8EYG - chains A and C of the 5 polymer chains in the assembly; structure by electron microscopy, 3.73 A resolution.

# Chain A (and C)
Molecule: Spike glycoprotein
From: Severe acute respiratory syndrome coronavirus 2
Notes: chain C of this document is another copy of the same molecule, construct and numbering; everything in this record applies to it too
Reference sequence: P0DTC2 (SPIKE_SARS2); residues 14-1149 here = UniProt positions 14-1149
Amino-acid sequence (1136 residues; numbered 14 to 1149; the number before each row is that of its first residue):
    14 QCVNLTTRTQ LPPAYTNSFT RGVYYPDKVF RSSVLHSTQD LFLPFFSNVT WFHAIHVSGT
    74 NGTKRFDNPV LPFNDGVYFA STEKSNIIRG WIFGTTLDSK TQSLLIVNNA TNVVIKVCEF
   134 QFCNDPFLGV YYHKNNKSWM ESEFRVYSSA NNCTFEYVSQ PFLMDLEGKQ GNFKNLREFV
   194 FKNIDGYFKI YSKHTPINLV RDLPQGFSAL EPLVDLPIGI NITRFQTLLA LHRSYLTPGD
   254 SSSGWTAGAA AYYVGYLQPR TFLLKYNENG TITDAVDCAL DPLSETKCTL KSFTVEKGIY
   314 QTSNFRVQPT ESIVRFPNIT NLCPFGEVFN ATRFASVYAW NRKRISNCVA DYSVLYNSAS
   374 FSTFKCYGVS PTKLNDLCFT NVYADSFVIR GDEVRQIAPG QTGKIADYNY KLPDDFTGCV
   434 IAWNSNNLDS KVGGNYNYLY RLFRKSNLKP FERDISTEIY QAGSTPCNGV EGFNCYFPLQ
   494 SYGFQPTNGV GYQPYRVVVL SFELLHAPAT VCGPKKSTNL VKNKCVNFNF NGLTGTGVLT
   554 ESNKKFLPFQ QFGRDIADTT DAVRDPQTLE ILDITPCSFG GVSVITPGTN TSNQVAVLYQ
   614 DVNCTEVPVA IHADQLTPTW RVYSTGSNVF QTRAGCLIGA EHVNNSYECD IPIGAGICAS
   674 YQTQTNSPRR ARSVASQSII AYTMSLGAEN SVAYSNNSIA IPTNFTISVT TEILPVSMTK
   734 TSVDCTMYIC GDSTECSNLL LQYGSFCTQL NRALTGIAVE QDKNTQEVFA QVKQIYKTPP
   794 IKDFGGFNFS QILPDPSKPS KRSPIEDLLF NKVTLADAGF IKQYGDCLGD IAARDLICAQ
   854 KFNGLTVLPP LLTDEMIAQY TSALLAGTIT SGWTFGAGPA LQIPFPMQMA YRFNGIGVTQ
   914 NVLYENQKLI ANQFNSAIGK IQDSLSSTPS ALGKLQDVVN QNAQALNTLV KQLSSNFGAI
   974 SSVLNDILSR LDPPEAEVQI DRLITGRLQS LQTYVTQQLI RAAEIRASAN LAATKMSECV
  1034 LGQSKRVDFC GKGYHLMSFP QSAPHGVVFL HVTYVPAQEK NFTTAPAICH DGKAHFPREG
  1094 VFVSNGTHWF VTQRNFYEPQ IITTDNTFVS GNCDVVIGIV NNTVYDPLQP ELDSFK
Unresolved in the structure: 71-75, 618-640, 677-688, 828-848, 941-943, 1147-1149 (chain C: 71-75, 618-640, 677-688, 828-850, 941-943, 1147-1149)
Disulfide bonds: Cys-538/Cys-590, Cys-617/Cys-649, Cys-662/Cys-671, Cys-738/Cys-760, Cys-743/Cys-749, Cys-1032/Cys-1043, Cys-1082/Cys-1126
Glycans and other covalent adducts: N-acetylglucosamine (NAG) linked to Asn-282, Asn-331, Asn-343, Asn-603, Asn-616, Asn-657, Asn-709, Asn-717, Asn-1098, Asn-1134
Sequence notes: conflict Pro-817 (Phe in P0DTC2), Pro-892 (Ala in P0DTC2), Pro-899 (Ala in P0DTC2), Pro-942 (Ala in P0DTC2), Pro-986 (Lys in P0DTC2), Pro-987 (Val in P0DTC2)
UniProt features mapped onto this chain:
  - region: Asn-280 to Cys-301 (Putative superantigen), Arg-403 to Asp-405 (Integrin-binding motif), Asn-448 to Phe-456 (Immunodominant HLA epitope recognized by the CD8+), Pro-681 to Ala-684 (Putative superantigen), Ser-816 to Tyr-837 (Fusion peptide 1), Lys-835 to Phe-855 (Fusion peptide 2)
  - site (Cleavage): Arg-685, Ser-686, Arg-815, Ser-816
  - glycosylation: Asn-17 (N-linked (GlcNAc...) (complex) asparagine), Asn-61 (N-linked (GlcNAc...) (hybrid) asparagine), Asn-74 (N-linked (GlcNAc...) (complex) asparagine), Asn-122 (N-linked (GlcNAc...) (hybrid) asparagine), Asn-149 (N-linked (GlcNAc...) (complex) asparagine), Asn-165 (N-linked (GlcNAc...) (complex) asparagine), Asn-234 (N-linked (GlcNAc...) (high mannose) asparagine), Asn-282 (N-linked (GlcNAc...) (complex) asparagine), Thr-323 (O-linked (GalNAc) threonine), Ser-325 (O-linked (HexNAc...) serine), Asn-331 (N-linked (GlcNAc...) (complex) asparagine), Asn-343 (N-linked (GlcNAc...) (complex) asparagine), Asn-603 (N-linked (GlcNAc...) (hybrid) asparagine), Asn-616 (N-linked (GlcNAc...) (complex) asparagine), Asn-657 (N-linked (GlcNAc...) (complex) asparagine), Thr-676 (O-linked (GlcNAc...) threonine), Thr-678 (O-linked (GlcNAc...) threonine), Asn-709 (N-linked (GlcNAc...) (high mannose) asparagine), Asn-717 (N-linked (GlcNAc...) (hybrid) asparagine), Asn-801 (N-linked (GlcNAc...) (hybrid) asparagine) and 3 more in UniProt
  - natural variant: Leu-18 (L18F: In strain: Beta/B.1.351, Gamma/P.1 and 1 more), Thr-19 (T19I: In strain: Omicron/BQ.1.1, Omicron/XBB.1.5 and 1 more; T19R: In strain: Delta/B.1.617.2, Omicron/BA.2 and 4 more), Thr-20 (T20N: In strain: Gamma/P.1), Leu-24 to Ala-27 (sequence variant, change not given here; In strain: Omicron/BA.2, Omicron/BA.2.12.1 and 6 more), Pro-26 (P26S: In strain: Gamma/P.1), Gln-52 (Q52H: In strain: Omicron/EG.5.1), Ala-67 (A67V: In strain: Eta/B.1.525, Omicron/BA.1), His-69 to Val-70 (deletion: In strain: Alpha/B.1.1.7, Eta/B.1.525 and 5 more), Gly-75 (G75V: In strain: Lambda/C.37), Thr-76 (T76I: In strain: Lambda/C.37), Asp-80 (D80A: In strain: Beta/B.1.351), Val-83 (V83A: In strain: Omicron/XBB.1.5, Omicron/EG.5.1), 79 further natural variant entries in UniProt
  - mutagenesis: His-69 to Val-70 (Increased incorporation of cleaved spike into virions), Asn-121 (N121Q: Partial loss of biliverdin affinity), Arg-190 (R190K: Partial loss of biliverdin affinity), Asn-234 (N234Q: Increased resistance to neutralizing antibodies), Asn-331 (N331Q: Reduced viral infectivity), Asn-343 (N343Q: Reduced viral infectivity), Leu-452 (L452R: Increased resistance to neutralizing antibodies. Decreases HLA binding to NF9 epitope. Increased binding affinity to human ACE2), Tyr-453 (Y453F: Decreased HLA binding to NF9 epitope. Increased binding affinity to human ACE2), Ala-475 (A475V: Increased resistance to neutralizing antibodies), Val-483 (V483A: Increased resistance to neutralizing antibodies), Glu-484 (E484D: Increased replication in human TMEM106B overexpressing cells), Phe-490 (F490L: Increased resistance to neutralizing antibodies and human covalescent sera neutralization), 14 further mutagenesis entries in UniProt

# Interface between chain A and chain C
Residue-residue contacts (124):
  Tyr-38(A) with Phe-562(C), hydrophobic; Gln-563(C)
  Asp-40(A) with Gln-563(C), hydrogen bond (backbone-side chain)
  Lys-41(A) with Phe-562(C); Gln-563(C)
  Val-42(A) with Gln-563(C), hydrogen bond (backbone-side chain)
  Phe-43(A) with Phe-559(C), hydrophobic; Leu-560(C), hydrophobic; Gln-563(C); Gln-564(C); Phe-565(C)
  Arg-44(A) with Arg-567(C)
  Ser-45(A) with Arg-567(C), hydrogen bond (backbone-backbone); Asp-568(C)
  Ser-46(A) with Asp-568(C)
  Val-47(A) with Arg-567(C); Asp-568(C); Ile-569(C)
  Thr-167(A) with Arg-357(C), hydrogen bond (backbone-side chain)
  Asp-228(A) with His-519(C)
  Pro-230(A) with His-519(C)
  Glu-281(A) with Phe-559(C)
  Asn-282(A) with Phe-559(C); Leu-560(C)
  Asp-737(A) with Asn-317(C), hydrogen bond; Arg-319(C), salt bridge
  Met-740(A) with Arg-319(C)
  Asp-745(A) with Arg-319(C), salt bridge
  Gln-755(A) with Ser-968(C); Asn-969(C); Phe-970(C), hydrogen bond (backbone-backbone); Gly-971(C)
  Tyr-756(A) with Phe-970(C)
  Gly-757(A) with Gln-965(C); Ser-968(C)
  Ser-758(A) with Gln-965(C), hydrogen bond
  Gln-762(A) with Thr-961(C); Gln-1010(C), hydrogen bond
  Arg-765(A) with Gln-957(C), hydrogen bond
  Gln-784(A) with Lys-1045(C)
  Gln-787(A) with Ala-701(C); Asn-703(C), hydrogen bond
  Ile-788(A) with Leu-699(C), hydrophobic; Ala-701(C), hydrogen bond (backbone-backbone); Glu-702(C); Asn-703(C), hydrogen bond (backbone-backbone)
  Tyr-789(A) with Asn-703(C)
  Lys-790(A) with Glu-702(C)
  Pro-792(A) with Tyr-707(C), hydrophobic
  Asp-796(A) with Tyr-707(C)
  Phe-797(A) with Tyr-707(C)
  Leu-849(A) with Ile-569(C)
  Lys-854(A) with Thr-572(C)
  Phe-855(A) with Cys-590(C); Ser-591(C)
  Asn-856(A) with Asp-571(C), hydrogen bond
  Thr-859(A) with Asp-614(C)
  Leu-861(A) with Gln-613(C)
  Pro-862(A) with Ala-647(C), hydrophobic
  Pro-863(A) with Gly-667(C); Ala-668(C), hydrogen bond (backbone-backbone)
  Leu-864(A) with Pro-665(C), hydrophobic; Gly-669(C), hydrogen bond (backbone-backbone); Met-697(C), hydrophobic
  Leu-865(A) with Met-697(C), hydrophobic
  Thr-866(A) with Ala-668(C); Gly-669(C)
  Met-869(A) with Gly-669(C); Met-697(C); Leu-699(C), hydrophobic
  Tyr-873(A) with Leu-699(C)
  Thr-883(A) with Val-705(C); Tyr-707(C)
  Trp-886(A) with Tyr-1047(C)
  Gly-889(A) with Lys-1045(C)
  Ala-890(A) with Gly-1046(C); Tyr-1047(C), hydrophobic; Pro-1069(C)
  Pro-892(A) with Pro-1069(C); Glu-1072(C)
  Leu-894(A) with Ala-713(C); Pro-715(C), hydrophobic; Glu-1072(C)
  Gln-895(A) with Val-705(C); Ala-706(C), hydrogen bond (side chain-backbone); Ser-711(C), hydrogen bond; Ile-712(C); Ala-713(C), hydrogen bond (backbone-backbone); Asn-1074(C)
  Ile-896(A) with Tyr-707(C); Ser-711(C); Ile-712(C), hydrophobic
  Pro-897(A) with Tyr-707(C), hydrophobic; Ser-708(C); Asn-709(C); Ser-711(C)
  Phe-898(A) with Tyr-707(C), hydrogen bond (backbone-side chain)
  Met-900(A) with Thr-1077(C), hydrogen bond; Val-1094(C), hydrophobic
  Tyr-904(A) with Val-1094(C); Arg-1107(C)
  Gln-913(A) with Pro-1090(C), hydrogen bond (side chain-backbone)
  Asn-914(A) with Ser-1123(C), hydrogen bond
  Tyr-917(A) with Pro-1079(C), hydrophobic; Phe-1089(C), hydrophobic; Val-1129(C), hydrophobic
  Glu-918(A) with Ser-1123(C), hydrogen bond
  Gln-920(A) with Ile-1130(C)
  Asp-979(A) with Thr-547(C)
  Asp-994(A) with Arg-995(C), salt bridge
  Gln-1005(A) with Gln-1002(C); Thr-1006(C), hydrogen bond
  Thr-1009(A) with Thr-1009(C)
  Ile-1013(A) with Ile-1013(C), hydrophobic
  Arg-1019(A) with Glu-1017(C), salt bridge
  Thr-1027(A) with Arg-1039(C)
  Ser-1030(A) with Val-1040(C); Asp-1041(C)
  Glu-1031(A) with Arg-1039(C), salt bridge; Val-1040(C)
  Leu-1034(A) with Val-1040(C), hydrophobic
  Gly-1035(A) with Val-1040(C)
  Arg-1039(A) with Arg-1039(C)
  Glu-1111(A) with Ser-1123(C)
Interface residues without a listed pair, chain A (87 interface residues in all): Phe-168, Tyr-200, Glu-224, Gly-283, Ser-735, Phe-759, Glu-773, Lys-786, Gln-872, Thr-887, Ala-893, Asn-907, Thr-912
Interface residues without a listed pair, chain C (87 interface residues in all): Gln-314, Gln-321, Leu-518, Leu-546, Gly-566, Pro-589, Thr-696, Gly-700, Ser-704, Asn-710, Ser-1003, Val-1068, Ala-1078, Arg-1091, Phe-1121, Val-1128

# Overview
The chain A/chain C interface involves 87 residues from each chain; the contacts include 24 hydrogen bonds and
5 salt bridges. Polar pairs include Asp-737(A)/Arg-319(C), Asp-745(A)/Arg-319(C) and Asp-994(A)/Arg-995(C).
N-acetylglucosamine is covalently linked to Asn-282(A), Asn-331(A), Asn-343(A), Asn-603(A), Asn-616(A) and
Asn-657(A) and 4 more.
Chain A and chain C are both Spike glycoprotein (Severe acute respiratory syndrome coronavirus 2); the
structure, SARS-CoV-2 spike protein complexed with two nanobodies, was determined by electron microscopy.
